PDB entry 4MDO | X-ray diffraction, 2.60 A resolution | chain A

[Chain A]
Protein: Beta-glucosidase
From: Humicola grisea var. thermoidea
UniProtKB: O93784 (O93784_HUMGT); residue numbers follow UniProt; this construct covers 1-476
Sequence (499 residues; each row starts with the number of its first residue; numbers below 1 keep their minus sign (Met-22 is residue -22)):
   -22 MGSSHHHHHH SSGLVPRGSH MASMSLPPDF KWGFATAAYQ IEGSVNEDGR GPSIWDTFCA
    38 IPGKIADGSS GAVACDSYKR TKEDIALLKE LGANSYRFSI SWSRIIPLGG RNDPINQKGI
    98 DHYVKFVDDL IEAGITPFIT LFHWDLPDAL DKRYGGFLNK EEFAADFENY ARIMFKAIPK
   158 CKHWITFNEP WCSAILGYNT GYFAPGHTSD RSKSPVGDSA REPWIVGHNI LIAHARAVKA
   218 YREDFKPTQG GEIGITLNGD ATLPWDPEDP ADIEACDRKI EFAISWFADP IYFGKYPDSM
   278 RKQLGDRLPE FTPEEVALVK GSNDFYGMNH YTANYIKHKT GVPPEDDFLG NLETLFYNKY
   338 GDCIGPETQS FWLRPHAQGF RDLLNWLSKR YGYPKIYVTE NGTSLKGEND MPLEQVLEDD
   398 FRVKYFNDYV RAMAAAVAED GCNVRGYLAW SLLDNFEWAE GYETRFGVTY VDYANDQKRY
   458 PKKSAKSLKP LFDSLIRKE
Not modelled in the structure: -22 to -1
Construct notes: initiating methionine (-22); expression tag (-21 to 0)
What the authors report for this chain:
  - catalytic residues: Glu166, Glu377 (by similarity / conservation)

[Summary]
The paper reports catalytic residues Glu166 and Glu377.
Chain A is Beta-glucosidase (Humicola grisea var. thermoidea); the structure, Crystal structure of a GH1
beta-glucosidase from the fungus Humicola insolens, was determined by X-ray diffraction together with 4MDP
from the same study.
